PDB entry 8E5T | electron microscopy, 4.00 A resolution | chains 6 and 1 of the 28 polymer chains in the assembly

# Chain 6
Name: NOC2 isoform 1
Organism: Saccharomyces cerevisiae BY4741
Reference sequence: A0A8H4BX61 (A0A8H4BX61_YEASX); residues 1-710 here = UniProt positions 1-710
Amino-acid sequence (710 residues; row label = number of the first residue in the row):
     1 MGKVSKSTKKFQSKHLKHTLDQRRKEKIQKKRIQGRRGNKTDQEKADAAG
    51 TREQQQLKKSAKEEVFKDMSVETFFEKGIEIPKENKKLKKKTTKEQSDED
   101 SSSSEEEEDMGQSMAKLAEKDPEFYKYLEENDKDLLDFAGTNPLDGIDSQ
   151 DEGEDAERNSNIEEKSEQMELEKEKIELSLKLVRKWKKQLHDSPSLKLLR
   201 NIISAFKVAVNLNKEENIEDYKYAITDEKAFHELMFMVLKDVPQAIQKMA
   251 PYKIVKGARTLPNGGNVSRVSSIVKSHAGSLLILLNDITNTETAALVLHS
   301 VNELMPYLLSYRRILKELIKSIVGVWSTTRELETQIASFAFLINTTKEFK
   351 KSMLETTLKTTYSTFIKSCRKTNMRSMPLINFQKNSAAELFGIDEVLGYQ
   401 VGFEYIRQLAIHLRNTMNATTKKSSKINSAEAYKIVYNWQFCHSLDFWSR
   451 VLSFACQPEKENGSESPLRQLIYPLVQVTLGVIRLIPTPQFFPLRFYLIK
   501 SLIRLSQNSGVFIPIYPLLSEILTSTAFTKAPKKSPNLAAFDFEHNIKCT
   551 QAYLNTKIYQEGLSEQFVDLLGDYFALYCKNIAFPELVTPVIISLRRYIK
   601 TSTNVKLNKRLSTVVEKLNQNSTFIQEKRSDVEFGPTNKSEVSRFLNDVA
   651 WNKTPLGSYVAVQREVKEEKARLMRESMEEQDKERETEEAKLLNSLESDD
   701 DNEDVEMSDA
Unresolved in the structure: 1-174, 216-219, 693-710

# Chain 1
Molecule: 25S ribosomal RNA
Organism: Saccharomyces cerevisiae BY4741
Sequence (3396 nucleotides; each row starts with the number of its first residue):
     1 GUUUGACCUCAAAUCAGGUAGGAGUACCCGCUGAACUUAAGCAUAUCAAU
    51 AAGCGGAGGAAAAGAAACCAACCGGGAUUGCCUUAGUAACGGCGAGUGAA
   101 GCGGCAAAAGCUCAAAUUUGAAAUCUGGUACCUUCGGUGCCCGAGUUGUA
   151 AUUUGGAGAGGGCAACUUUGGGGCCGUUCCUUGUCUAUGUUCCUUGGAAC
   201 AGGACGUCAUAGAGGGUGAGAAUCCCGUGUGGCGAGGAGUGCGGUUCUUU
   251 GUAAAGUGCCUUCGAAGAGUCGAGUUGUUUGGGAAUGCAGCUCUAAGUGG
   301 GUGGUAAAUUCCAUCUAAAGCUAAAUAUUGGCGAGAGACCGAUAGCGAAC
   351 AAGUACAGUGAUGGAAAGAUGAAAAGAACUUUGAAAAGAGAGUGAAAAAG
   401 UACGUGAAAUUGUUGAAAGGGAAGGGCAUUUGAUCAGACAUGGUGUUUUG
   451 UGCCCUCUGCUCCUUGUGGGUAGGGGAAUCUCGCAUUUCACUGGGCCAGC
   501 AUCAGUUUUGGUGGCAGGAUAAAUCCAUAGGAAUGUAGCUUGCCUCGGUA
   551 AGUAUUAUAGCCUGUGGGAAUACUGCCAGCUGGGACUGAGGACUGCGACG
   601 UAAGUCAAGGAUGCUGGCAUAAUGGUUAUAUGCCGCCCGUCUUGAAACAC
   651 GGACCAAGGAGUCUAACGUCUAUGCGAGUGUUUGGGUGUAAAACCCAUAC
   701 GCGUAAUGAAAGUGAACGUAGGUUGGGGCCUCGCAAGAGGUGCACAAUCG
   751 ACCGAUCCUGAUGUCUUCGGAUGGAUUUGAGUAAGAGCAUAGCUGUUGGG
   801 ACCCGAAAGAUGGUGAACUAUGCCUGAAUAGGGUGAAGCCAGAGGAAACU
   851 CUGGUGGAGGCUCGUAGCGGUUCUGACGUGCAAAUCGAUCGUCGAAUUUG
   901 GGUAUAGGGGCGAAAGACUAAUCGAACCAUCUAGUAGCUGGUUCCUGCCG
   951 AAGUUUCCCUCAGGAUAGCAGAAGCUCGUAUCAGUUUUAUGAGGUAAAGC
  1001 GAAUGAUUAGAGGUUCCGGGGUCGAAAUGACCUUGACCUAUUCUCAAACU
  1051 UUAAAUAUGUAAGAAGUCCUUGUUACUUAAUUGAACGUGGACAUUUGAAU
  1101 GAAGAGCUUUUAGUGGGCCAUUUUUGGUAAGCAGAACUGGCGAUGCGGGA
  1151 UGAACCGAACGUAGAGUUAAGGUGCCGGAAUACACGCUCAUCAGACACCA
  1201 CAAAAGGUGUUAGUUCAUCUAGACAGCCGGACGGUGGCCAUGGAAGUCGG
  1251 AAUCCGCUAAGGAGUGUGUAACAACUCACCGGCCGAAUGAACUAGCCCUG
  1301 AAAAUGGAUGGCGCUCAAGCGUGUUACCUAUACUCUACCGUCAGGGUUGA
  1351 UAUGAUGCCCUGACGAGUAGGCAGGCGUGGAGGUCAGUGACGAAGCCUAG
  1401 ACCGUAAGGUCGGGUCGAACGGCCUCUAGUGCAGAUCUUGGUGGUAGUAG
  1451 CAAAUAUUCAAAUGAGAACUUUGAAGACUGAAGUGGGGAAAGGUUCCACG
  1501 UCAACAGCAGUUGGACGUGGGUUAGUCGAUCCUAAGAGAUGGGGAAGCUC
  1551 CGUUUCAAAGGCCUGAUUUUAUGCAGGCCACCAUCGAAAGGGAAUCCGGU
  1601 UAAGAUUCCGGAACCUGGAUAUGGAUUCUUCACGGUAACGUAACUGAAUG
  1651 UGGAGACGUCGGCGCGAGCCCUGGGAGGAGUUAUCUUUUCUUCUUAACAG
  1701 CUUAUCACCCCGGAAUUGGUUUAUCCGGAGAUGGGGUCUUAUGGCUGGAA
  1751 GAGGCCAGCACCUUUGCUGGCUCCGGUGCGCUUGUGACGGCCCGUGAAAA
  1801 UCCACAGGAAGGAAUAGUUUUCAUGCCAGGUCGUACUGAUAACCGCAGCA
  1851 GGUCUCCAAGGUGAACAGCCUCUAGUUGAUAGAAUAAUGUAGAUAAGGGA
  1901 AGUCGGCAAAAUAGAUCCGUAACUUCGGGAUAAGGAUUGGCUCUAAGGGU
  1951 CGGGUAGUGAGGGCCUUGGUCAGACGCAGCGGGCGUGCUUGUGGACUGCU
  2001 UGGUGGGGCUUGCUCUGCUAGGCGGACUACUUGCGUGCCUUGUUGUAGAC
  2051 GGCCUUGGUAGGUCUCUUGUAGACCGUCGCUUGCUACAAUUAACGAUCAA
  2101 CUUAGAACUGGUACGGACAAGGGGAAUCUGACUGUCUAAUUAAAACAUAG
  2151 CAUUGCGAUGGUCAGAAAGUGAUGUUGACGCAAUGUGAUUUCUGCCCAGU
  2201 GCUCUGAAUGUCAAAGUGAAGAAAUUCAACCAAGCGCGGGUAAACGGCGG
  2251 GAGUAACUAUGACUCUCUUAAGGUAGCCAAAUGCCUCGUCAUCUAAUUAG
  2301 UGACGCGCAUGAAUGGAUUAACGAGAUUCCCACUGUCCCUAUCUACUAUC
  2351 UAGCGAAACCACAGCCAAGGGAACGGGCUUGGCAGAAUCAGCGGGGAAAG
  2401 AAGACCCUGUUGAGCUUGACUCUAGUUUGACAUUGUGAAGAGACAUAGAG
  2451 GGUGUAGAAUAAGUGGGAGCUUCGGCGCCAGUGAAAUACCACUACCUUUA
  2501 UAGUUUCUUUACUUAUUCAAUGAAGCGGAGCUGGAAUUCAUUUUCCACGU
  2551 UCUAGCAUUCAAGGUCCCAUUCGGGGCUGAUCCGGGUUGAAGACAUUGUC
  2601 AGGUGGGGAGUUUGGCUGGGGCGGCACAUCUGUUAAACGAUAACGCAGAU
  2651 GUCCUAAGGGGGGCUCAUGGAGAACAGAAAUCUCCAGUAGAACAAAAGGG
  2701 UAAAAGCCCCCUUGAUUUUGAUUUUCAGUGUGAAUACAAACCAUGAAAGU
  2751 GUGGCCUAUCGAUCCUUUAGUCCCUCGGAAUUUGAGGCUAGAGGUGCCAG
  2801 AAAAGUUACCACAGGGAUAACUGGCUUGUGGCAGUCAAGCGUUCAUAGCG
  2851 ACAUUGCUUUUUGAUUCUUCGAUGUCGGCUCUUCCUAUCAUACCGAAGCA
  2901 GAAUUCGGUAAGCGUUGGAUUGUUCACCCACUAAUAGGGAACGUGAGCUG
  2951 GGUUUAGACCGUCGUGAGACAGGUUAGUUUUACCCUACUGAUGAAUGUUA
  3001 CCGCAAUAGUAAUUGAACUUAGUACGAGAGGAACAGUUCAUUCGGAUAAU
  3051 UGGUUUUUGCGGCUGUCUGAUCAGGCAUUGCCGCGAAGCUACCAUCCGCU
  3101 GGAUUAUGGCUGAACGCCUCUAAGUCAGAAUCCAUGCUAGAACGCGGUGA
  3151 UUUCUUUGCUCCACACAAUAUAGAUGGAUACGAAUAAGGCGUCCUUGUGG
  3201 CGUCGCUGAACCAUAGCAGGCUAGCAACGGUGCACUUGGCGGAAAGGCCU
  3251 UGGGUGCUUGCUGGCGAAUUGCAAUGUCAUUUUGCGUGGGGAUAAAUCAU
  3301 UUGUAUACGACUUAGAUGUACAACGGGGUAUUGUAAGCAGUAGAGUAGCC
  3351 UUGUUGUUACGAUCUGCUGAGAUUAAGCCUUUGUUGUCUGAUUUGU
Unresolved in the structure: 36-50, 132-135, 169-250, 281-285, 338-377, 394-406, 447-488, 706-720, 755-777, 802-940, 953-1160, 1196-1309, 1444-3396
Metal / ion sites: Mg2+ site 1 near G583 (its only coordinating residue here); Mg2+ site 2 near G1367 (its only coordinating residue here)

# How chain 6 and chain 1 interact
Residue-residue contacts - 60 pairs, chain 6 then chain 1:
  Leu196(6) with U446(1), base contact
  Lys197(6) with G445(1), salt bridge to the phosphate
  Arg200(6) with U444(1), phosphate contact; G445(1), salt bridge to the phosphate; U446(1), hydrogen bond to the base
  Asn201(6) with U444(1), phosphate contact
  Ser204(6) with G443(1), phosphate contact
  Lys207(6) with A440(1), base contact; G442(1), salt bridge to the phosphate
  Asp220(6) with G442(1), hydrogen bond to the sugar
  Tyr221(6) with G442(1), phosphate contact
  Lys222(6) with G443(1), hydrogen bond to the phosphate; U444(1), salt bridge to the phosphate
  Ser268(6) with C489(1), phosphate contact
  Arg269(6) with U446(1), hydrogen bond to the base; C489(1), base contact
  Lys275(6) with A440(1), base contact
  Ser276(6) with A440(1), hydrogen bond to the base
  His277(6) with A440(1), hydrogen bond to the base
  Ala278(6) with A440(1), hydrogen bond to the base
  Gly279(6) with A440(1), hydrogen bond to the base
  Ser280(6) with A440(1), hydrogen bond to the base
  Arg312(6) with U620(1), hydrogen bond to the base
  Arg313(6) with A438(1), salt bridge to the phosphate; C439(1), phosphate contact; A619(1), hydrogen bond to the sugar; U620(1), hydrogen bond to the sugar
  Lys316(6) with U620(1), sugar contact
  Arg330(6) with C1391(1), base contact
  Lys367(6) with C435(1), hydrogen bond to the sugar
  Asn373(6) with C1391(1), sugar contact
  Arg375(6) with C1391(1), hydrogen bond to the base
  Glu404(6) with U434(1), phosphate contact
  Arg407(6) with A433(1), hydrogen bond to the sugar
  Gln408(6) with U434(1), sugar contact
  Ile411(6) with A433(1), sugar contact
  Arg414(6) with A628(1), hydrogen bond to the sugar
  Asn415(6) with U627(1), sugar contact; A628(1), sugar contact
  Thr421(6) with A416(1), base contact; A417(1), base contact
  Lys423(6) with A423(1), hydrogen bond to the base
  Lys434(6) with G1414(1), sugar contact
  Gln490(6) with C1416(1), phosphate contact
  Lys533(6) with A407(1), salt bridge to the phosphate
  Lys548(6) with U1415(1), salt bridge to the phosphate; C1416(1), salt bridge to the phosphate
  Thr550(6) with C1416(1), phosphate contact; G1417(1), phosphate contact
  Gln551(6) with C1416(1), phosphate contact
  Ala552(6) with G1417(1), phosphate contact
  Arg596(6) with A389(1), salt bridge to the phosphate; G390(1), salt bridge to the phosphate
  Arg597(6) with G388(1), salt bridge to the phosphate
  Val605(6) with U393(1), base contact
  Lys609(6) with G392(1), salt bridge to the phosphate; U393(1), hydrogen bond to the base
  Met678(6) with C1391(1), phosphate contact
  Asp682(6) with C1391(1), hydrogen bond to the base
  Arg685(6) with C1391(1), salt bridge to the phosphate
Also at the interface, not in a pair above, chain 6 (56 interface residues in all): Tyr223, Ile283, Lys320, Lys371, Met374, Tyr405, Met417, Asn418, Lys600, Gln681
Also at the interface, not in a pair above, chain 1 (33 interface residues in all): G437, U441, A1390

# In short
The interface between chain 6 and chain 1 involves 56 residues on one side and 33 on the other, with 19
hydrogen bonds and 13 salt bridges. Among the polar pairs are Arg200(6)-U446(1), Arg269(6)-U446(1) and
Ser276(6)-A440(1).
Here chain 6 is NOC2 isoform 1 and chain 1 is 25S ribosomal RNA, both from Saccharomyces cerevisiae BY4741.
Entry 8E5T (Yeast co-transcriptional Noc1-Noc2 RNP assembly checkpoint intermediate) was determined by
electron microscopy.
